PDB entry 3RKO | X-ray diffraction, 3.00 A resolution | chains A and J of the 6 polymer chains in the assembly

[Chain A]
Name: NADH-quinone oxidoreductase subunit A
From: Escherichia coli
Notes: EC 1.6.5.3
UniProtKB: C6E9R4 (C6E9R4_ECOBD); numbering as in UniProt (aligned over 1-147)
Amino-acid sequence (147 residues; each row starts with the number of its first residue):
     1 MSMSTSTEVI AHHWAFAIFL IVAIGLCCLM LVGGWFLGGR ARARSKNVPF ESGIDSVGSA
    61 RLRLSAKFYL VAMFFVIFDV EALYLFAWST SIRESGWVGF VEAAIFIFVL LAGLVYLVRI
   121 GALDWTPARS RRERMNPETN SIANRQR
Not modelled in the structure: 1-14, 44-60, 127-147

[Chain J]
Name: NADH-quinone oxidoreductase subunit J
From: Escherichia coli
Notes: EC 1.6.5.3
UniProtKB: C6E9S2 (C6E9S2_ECOBD); residues 1-184 here = UniProt positions 1-184
Amino-acid sequence (184 residues; each row starts with the number of its first residue):
     1 MEFAFYICGL IAILATLRVI THTNPVHALL YLIISLLAIS GVFFSLGAYF AGALEIIVYA
    61 GAIMVLFVFV VMMLNLGGSE IEQERQWLKP QVWIGPAILS AIMLVVIVYA ILGVNDQGID
   121 GTPISAKAVG ITLFGPYVLA VELASMLLLA GLVVAFHVGR EERAGEVLSN RKDDSAKRKT
   181 EEHA
Not modelled in the structure: 169-184

[Chain A / chain J interface]
Contacting residue pairs (78):
  Phe19(A) - Ala53(J)  hydrophobic
  Ala23(A) - Ile56(J)
  Ile24(A) - Ile56(J)
  Cys27(A) - Ile56(J)
  Cys27(A) - Ala60(J)  hydrogen bond (side chain-backbone)
  Met30(A) - Gly61(J)
  Met30(A) - Val65(J)
  Leu31(A) - Ile33(J)  hydrophobic
  Leu31(A) - Ala60(J)
  Leu31(A) - Val65(J)  hydrophobic
  Gly34(A) - Phe69(J)
  Trp35(A) - Met72(J)
  Leu37(A) - Phe69(J)
  Gly38(A) - Phe69(J)
  Gly38(A) - Met72(J)
  Gly38(A) - Met73(J)
  Gly39(A) - Met72(J)
  Arg42(A) - Met72(J)
  Arg42(A) - Met73(J)
  Arg42(A) - Asn75(J)  hydrogen bond
  Arg61(A) - Glu162(J)
  Arg61(A) - Arg163(J)
  Leu62(A) - Arg160(J)
  Leu62(A) - Glu161(J)
  Leu62(A) - Arg163(J)  hydrogen bond (backbone-side chain)
  Arg63(A) - Glu161(J)  salt bridge
  Ser65(A) - Met73(J)
  Ala66(A) - Gly159(J)
  Ala66(A) - Arg160(J)
  Phe68(A) - Phe69(J)
  Tyr69(A) - Leu66(J)  hydrophobic
  Tyr69(A) - Phe69(J)  hydrophobic
  Tyr69(A) - Val70(J)  hydrophobic
  Leu70(A) - Ala155(J)
  Leu70(A) - Phe156(J)  hydrophobic
  Ala72(A) - Leu66(J)  hydrophobic
  Ala72(A) - Phe69(J)  hydrophobic
  Met73(A) - Leu66(J)  hydrophobic
  Met73(A) - Leu152(J)  hydrophobic
  Met73(A) - Ala155(J)  hydrophobic
  Phe74(A) - Leu152(J)  hydrophobic
  Val76(A) - Ala62(J)
  Val76(A) - Ile63(J)  hydrophobic
  Val76(A) - Leu66(J)  hydrophobic
  Ile77(A) - Leu148(J)
  Ile77(A) - Leu152(J)  hydrophobic
  Asp79(A) - Ile57(J)
  Asp79(A) - Val58(J)
  Asp79(A) - Ala62(J)
  Val80(A) - Val58(J)  hydrophobic
  Val80(A) - Leu148(J)  hydrophobic
  Glu81(A) - Ser145(J)
  Glu81(A) - Leu148(J)
  Leu83(A) - Phe50(J)  hydrophobic
  Leu83(A) - Leu54(J)  hydrophobic
  Leu83(A) - Val58(J)  hydrophobic
  Tyr84(A) - Phe134(J)
  Tyr84(A) - Ala144(J)
  Phe86(A) - Phe50(J)  hydrophobic
  Ala87(A) - Phe50(J)  hydrophobic
  Ala87(A) - Gly130(J)
  Ala87(A) - Leu133(J)  hydrophobic
  Trp88(A) - Phe134(J)  hydrophobic
  Thr90(A) - Lys127(J)
  Ser91(A) - Lys127(J)  hydrogen bond (side chain-backbone)
  Ser91(A) - Gly130(J)
  Ser91(A) - Ile131(J)
  Glu94(A) - Lys127(J)  salt bridge
  Glu102(A) - Phe134(J)
  Glu102(A) - Val138(J)
  Glu102(A) - Val141(J)
  Glu102(A) - Glu142(J)  hydrogen bond (side chain-backbone)
  Ile105(A) - Glu142(J)
  Phe106(A) - Val141(J)
  Gly113(A) - Leu149(J)
  Tyr116(A) - Leu152(J)  hydrophobic
  Tyr116(A) - Phe156(J)
  Ile120(A) - Phe156(J)  hydrophobic
Other interface residues (no listed pair), chain A (48 interface residues in all): Phe16, Ala41, Ser95, Val98, Gly99, Val109
Other interface residues (no listed pair), chain J (43 interface residues in all): Leu37, Phe44, Val68, Ala126, Val153

[Overview]
48 residues of chain A and 43 residues of chain J are in contact; the contacts include 5 hydrogen bonds and 2
salt bridges. Polar pairs include Arg63(A)-Glu161(J), Glu94(A)-Lys127(J) and Cys27(A)-Ala60(J).
Chain A is NADH-quinone oxidoreductase subunit A and chain J is NADH-quinone oxidoreductase subunit J, both
from Escherichia coli; the structure, Crystal structure of the membrane domain of respiratory complex I from
E. coli at 3.0 angstrom ..., was determined by X-ray diffraction.
